3WTX - chains C and E of the 5 polymer chains in the assembly; structure by X-ray diffraction, 2.80 A resolution.

== Chain C ==
Protein: Protein C-ets-1
From: Homo sapiens
UniProtKB: P14921 (ETS1_HUMAN); residue numbers follow UniProt; this construct covers 276-441
Chain sequence (166 residues; numbered 276 to 441; the number before each row is that of its first residue):
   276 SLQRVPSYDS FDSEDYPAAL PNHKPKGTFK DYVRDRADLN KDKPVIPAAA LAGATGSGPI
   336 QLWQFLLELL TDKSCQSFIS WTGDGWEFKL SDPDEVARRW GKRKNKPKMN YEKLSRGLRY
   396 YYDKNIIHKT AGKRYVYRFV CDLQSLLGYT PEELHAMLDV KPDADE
Unresolved in the structure: 276-333, 437-441
Construct notes: engineered mutation Ala329 (Tyr in P14921)
Curated features (UniProtKB/Swiss-Prot):
  - DNA-binding region: Ile335 to Val415 (ETS)
  - region: Phe304 to Ala312 (Helix HI-1), Ala323 to Gly328, Thr330 (Helix HI-2), Leu418 to Leu422 (Helix H4), Pro426 to Met432 (Helix H5)
  - modified residue: Ser282 (Phosphoserine), Ser285 (Phosphoserine), Lys305 (N6-acetyllysine)
Reported in the primary citation:
  - mutagenesis - G333P, P334G: abolished binding to phosphorylated Ets1 with Runx1
  - mutagenesis - G333P, P334G: decreased signaling in response to phosphorylated Ets1 and Runx1
  - post-translational modification sites: Ser282, Ser285 (citing earlier work)
  - mutagenesis - G333P, P334G: abolished binding to Runt-related transcription factor 1
  - mutagenesis - G333P, P334G: decreased signaling with Runt-related transcription factor 1
  - mutagenesis - G333P, P334G: unchanged binding to Pax5

== Chain E ==
Molecule: 15-nt DNA strand
Sequence (15 nucleotides; each row starts with the number of its first residue):
   101 AGAGGATGTG GCTTC

== Chain C / chain E interface ==
Residue-residue contacts (16):
  Pro334(C) with DG111(E), phosphate contact; DC112(E), sugar contact
  Tyr386(C) with DG102(E), phosphate contact
  Arg391(C) with DG104(E), hydrogen bond to the base; DG105(E), hydrogen bond to the base
  Arg394(C) with DA103(E), hydrogen bond to the base; DG104(E), hydrogen bond to the base
  Tyr395(C) with DA106(E), hydrogen bond to the base; DT107(E), base contact
  Tyr397(C) with DA103(E), hydrogen bond to the phosphate; DG104(E), phosphate contact
  Lys404(C) with DG102(E), salt bridge to the phosphate; DA103(E), phosphate contact
  Lys408(C) with DG102(E), phosphate contact
  Arg409(C) with DG102(E), phosphate contact
  Tyr410(C) with DG102(E), hydrogen bond to the phosphate
Also at the interface, not in a pair above, chain E (9 interface residues in all): DA101

== In short ==
10 residues of chain C and 9 residues of chain E are in contact, with 7 hydrogen bonds and 1 salt bridge.
Polar pairs include Arg391(C)-DG104(E), Arg391(C)-DG105(E) and Arg394(C)-DA103(E). From the paper: G333P and
P334G of chain C abolish binding to phosphorylated Ets1 with Runx1; modification sites Ser282(C) and
Ser285(C).
Here chain C is Protein C-ets-1 (Homo sapiens) and chain E is a 15-nt DNA strand. Entry 3WTX (Crystal
structure of the complex comprised of ETS1(Y329A), RUNX1, CBFBETA, and the tcralpha gene enhancer DNA) was
determined by X-ray diffraction, deposited together with 3WTS, 3WTT, 3WTU, 3WTV, 3WTW and 3WU1.
